Entry 8S6Q (X-ray diffraction, 1.70 A resolution); this record covers chains A and B.

Chain A (and B):
Molecule: Phosphoglycerate mutase
Organism: Streptomyces davaonensis
Notes: chain B of this document is another copy of the same molecule, construct and numbering; everything in this record applies to it too
UniProtKB: K4R812 (K4R812_STRDJ); numbering as in UniProt (aligned over 1-222)
Sequence (234 residues; each row starts with the number of its first residue; numbers below 1 keep their minus sign (Trp-11 is residue -11)):
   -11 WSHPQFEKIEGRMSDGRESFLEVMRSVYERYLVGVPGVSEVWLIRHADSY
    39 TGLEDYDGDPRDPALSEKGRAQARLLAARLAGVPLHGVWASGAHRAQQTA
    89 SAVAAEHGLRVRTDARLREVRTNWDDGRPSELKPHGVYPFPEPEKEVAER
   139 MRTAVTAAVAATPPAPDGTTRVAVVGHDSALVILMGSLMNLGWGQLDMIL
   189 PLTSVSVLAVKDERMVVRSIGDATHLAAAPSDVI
Unresolved in the structure: -11 to 11, 218-222 (chain B: -11 to 11, 116-123, 218-222)
Sequence notes: expression tag (-11 to 0)
What the authors report for this chain:
  - mutagenesis - F8A, V11A, Y16A, Y19A, R33A, H34A, Y38A, R83A, E107Q, E119A, K121A, P127A, F128A, H165A, D166A, D166G, D166L, D166N, W181A, M186A: decreased catalytic activity
  - mutagenesis - F128A: decreased binding to AFP
  - mutagenesis - V15A, H82A: unchanged catalytic activity
  - mutagenesis - G22P, G25P, H34A/H165A, E107A, D166I, D166T, D166V: abolished catalytic activity
  - mutagenesis - D166E: increased catalytic activity
  - mutagenesis - D166E: increased binding to AFP
  - mutagenesis - D166E: increased binding to FMN

How chain A and chain B interact:
Pairs across the interface (45; chain A residue first):
  Tyr19(A) with Asp185(B), hydrogen bond; Ile187(B), hydrophobic
  Trp30(A) with Thr212(B)
  Arg67(A) with Asp210(B), salt bridge; Thr212(B), hydrogen bond
  Gly70(A) with Ala216(B); Ala217(B)
  Val71(A) with Ala215(B), hydrophobic
  Pro72(A) with Ala215(B); Ala217(B), hydrophobic
  Arg159(A) with Ala215(B)
  Met177(A) with Leu184(B), hydrophobic; Met186(B), hydrophobic
  Leu179(A) with Gln183(B)
  Gln183(A) with Leu179(B); Gln183(B)
  Asp185(A) with Arg18(B), salt bridge; Tyr19(B), hydrogen bond
  Met186(A) with Met177(B), hydrophobic; Val205(B); Arg206(B); Ser207(B)
  Val195(A) with Thr212(B)
  Val205(A) with Met186(B)
  Arg206(A) with Met186(B); Gly209(B)
  Ser207(A) with Met186(B); Ile208(B); Gly209(B); Asp210(B)
  Ile208(A) with Met186(B), hydrophobic; Ser207(B); Ile208(B), hydrogen bond (backbone-backbone)
  Gly209(A) with Arg206(B); Ser207(B)
  Asp210(A) with Arg67(B), salt bridge; Ser207(B); Asp210(B)
  Thr212(A) with Trp30(B); Arg67(B), hydrogen bond; Val195(B)
  Ala215(A) with Trp30(B), hydrophobic; Pro72(B); Arg159(B)
  Ala216(A) with Gly70(B)
Other interface residues (no listed pair), chain A (28 interface residues in all): Tyr16, Leu120, Leu184, Ile187, Pro189, Val193
Other interface residues (no listed pair), chain B (28 interface residues in all): Val15, Val71, Val193

Overview:
The chain A/chain B interface involves 28 residues from each chain, with 5 hydrogen bonds and 3 salt bridges.
Polar contacts include Arg67(A)-Asp210(B), Asp185(A)-Arg18(B) and Tyr19(A)-Asp185(B). The paper reports that
F8A, V11A and Y16A of chain A, among others, reduce catalytic activity; G22P, G25P and H34A/H165A of chain A,
among others, abolish catalytic activity; 30 substitutions were tested in all.
Chain A and chain B are both Phosphoglycerate mutase (Streptomyces davaonensis); the structure, RosC, was
determined by X-ray diffraction (same publication as 8S6R and 9EMU).
